Entry 8RT5 (electron microscopy, 2.69 A resolution); this record covers chains Q and S of the 32 polymer chains in the assembly.

# Chain Q
Molecule: TrwF protein
From: Escherichia coli
UniProt: O50336 (O50336_ECOLX); residues 1-266 here = UniProt positions 1-266
Sequence (266 residues; row label = number of the first residue in the row):
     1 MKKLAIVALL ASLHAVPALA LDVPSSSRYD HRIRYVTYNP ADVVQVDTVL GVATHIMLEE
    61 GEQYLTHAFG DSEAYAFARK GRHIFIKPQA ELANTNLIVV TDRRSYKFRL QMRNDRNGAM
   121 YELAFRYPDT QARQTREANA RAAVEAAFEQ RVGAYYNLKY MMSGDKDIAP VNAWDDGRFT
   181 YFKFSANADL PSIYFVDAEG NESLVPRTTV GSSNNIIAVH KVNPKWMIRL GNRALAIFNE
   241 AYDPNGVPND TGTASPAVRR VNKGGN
Disordered / not traced: 1-20, 136-266
Construct notes: conflict Asp71 (Ile in O50336), Ser72 (Pro in O50336), Glu73 (Lys in O50336), Ala74 (Pro in O50336), Tyr75 (Met in O50336), Ala76 (Pro in O50336), Phe77 (Leu in O50336), Ala78 (Pro in O50336), Arg79 (Gly in O50336), Lys80 (Arg in O50336), Gly81 (Ala in O50336), Arg82 (Gly in O50336), His83 (Ile in O50336), Ile84 (Phe in O50336), Phe85 (Leu in O50336), Ile86 (Ser in O50336), Lys87 (Ser in O50336), Pro88 (Arg in O50336), Gln89 (Thr in O50336)

# Chain S
Molecule: TrwE protein
From: Escherichia coli
UniProt: O50337 (O50337_ECOLX); numbering as in UniProt (aligned over 1-395)
Sequence (395 residues; row label = number of the first residue in the row):
     1 MFGRKKGDVI DAGAELERAE QERIEGEYGA SELASERRPH TPGARTLLMV LLCVIAVVLV
    61 TLSYKAYKVR GVVEDDDAQP QQVVRQVIPG YTPRPIRPEP ENVPEPPQPT TSVPAIQPAP
   121 VTQPVRPQPT GPREKTPYEL ARERMLRSGL TAGSGGGEDL PRPQGGDVPA GGLMGGGGGG
   181 GELAEKLQPM RLSGSSAGRL GNRDMLITQG TQLDCVLETR LVTTQPGMTT CHLTRDVYST
   241 SGRVVLLDRG SKVVGFYQGG LRQGQARIFV QWSRIETPSG VVINLDSPGT GPLGEAGLGG
   301 WIDRHFWERF GGAIMISLIG DLGDWASRQG SRQGDNSIQF SNTANGVESA AAEALRNSIN
   361 IPPTLYKNQG ERVNILVARD LDFSDVYSLE SIPTK
Disordered / not traced: 1-134, 154-395
Construct notes: conflict Asp335 (Asn in O50337)

# Interface between chain Q and chain S
Pairs across the interface (20):
  Leu50(Q) - Arg142(S)
  Leu50(Q) - Met145(S)  hydrophobic
  Leu50(Q) - Leu146(S)  hydrophobic
  Gly51(Q) - Met145(S)
  Ala53(Q) - Leu150(S)  hydrophobic
  Ala78(Q) - Leu150(S)  hydrophobic
  Phe85(Q) - Leu150(S)
  Lys87(Q) - Met145(S)  hydrogen bond (side chain-backbone)
  Lys87(Q) - Leu146(S)  hydrogen bond (side chain-backbone)
  Lys87(Q) - Ser148(S)  hydrogen bond (side chain-backbone)
  Lys87(Q) - Leu150(S)
  Pro88(Q) - Leu146(S)
  Gln89(Q) - Leu146(S)
  Gln89(Q) - Arg147(S)
  Gln89(Q) - Ser148(S)  hydrogen bond (side chain-backbone)
  Ala90(Q) - Leu146(S)
  Glu91(Q) - Arg142(S)  salt bridge
  Glu91(Q) - Leu146(S)
  Met112(Q) - Leu146(S)  hydrophobic
  Arg116(Q) - Met145(S)  hydrogen bond
Also at the interface, not in a pair above, chain Q (14 interface residues in all): Ala76, Phe77
Also at the interface, not in a pair above, chain S (7 interface residues in all): Gly149

# Overview
14 residues of chain Q face 7 of chain S across their interface, with 5 hydrogen bonds and 1 salt bridge.
Among the polar pairs are Glu91(Q)-Arg142(S), Lys87(Q)-Met145(S) and Lys87(Q)-Leu146(S).
Here chain Q is TrwF protein and chain S is TrwE protein, both from Escherichia coli. Entry 8RT5 (I-layer
structure (TrwF/VirB9CTD, TrwE/VirB10CTD) of the outer membrane core complex from the fully-assembled R388
type IV ...) was determined by electron microscopy, deposited together with 8RT4, 8RT6, 8RT7, 8RT8, 8RT9,
8RTA, 8RTB and 8RTD.
